9DHS - chains B and F of the 8 polymer chains in the assembly; structure by electron microscopy, 4.48 A resolution (low resolution: residue-level contacts below are approximate; hydrogen-bond / salt-bridge calls are withheld).

[Chain B]
Name: Isoform Flip of Glutamate receptor 2
Source organism: Rattus norvegicus
UniProt: P19491 (GRIA2_RAT), isoform P19491-2; residues 391-820 here correspond to UniProt positions 412-841 (UniProt number = residue number + 21)
Sequence (430 residues; each row starts with the number of its first residue):
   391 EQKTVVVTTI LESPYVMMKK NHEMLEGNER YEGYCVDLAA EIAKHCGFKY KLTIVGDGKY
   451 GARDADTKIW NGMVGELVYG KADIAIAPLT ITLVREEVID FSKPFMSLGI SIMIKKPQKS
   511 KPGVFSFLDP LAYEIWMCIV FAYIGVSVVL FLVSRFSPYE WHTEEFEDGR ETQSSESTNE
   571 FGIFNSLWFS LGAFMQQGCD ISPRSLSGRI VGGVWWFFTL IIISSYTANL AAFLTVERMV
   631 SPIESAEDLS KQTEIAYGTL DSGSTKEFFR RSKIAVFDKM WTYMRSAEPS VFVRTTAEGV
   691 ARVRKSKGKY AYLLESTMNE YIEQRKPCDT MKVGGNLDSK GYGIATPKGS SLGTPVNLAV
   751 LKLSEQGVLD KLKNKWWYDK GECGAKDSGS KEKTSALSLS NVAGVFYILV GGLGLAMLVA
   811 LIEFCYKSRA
Not modelled in the structure: 550-564, 820
Construct notes: conflict Gln392 (Asn413 in P19491)
Swiss-Prot annotation at these positions:
  - binding site (L-glutamate): Pro478, Thr480, Arg485, Ser654, Thr655, Glu705
  - site: Arg453 (Interaction with the cone snail toxin Con-ikot-ikot), Ile633 (Crucial to convey clamshell closure to channel opening), Arg660 (Interaction with the cone snail toxin Con-ikot-ikot), Lys752 (Interaction with the cone snail toxin Con-ikot-ikot)
  - modified residue (Phosphoserine): Ser662, Ser696
  - lipidation (S-palmitoyl cysteine): Cys589, Cys815
Cystine bridges: Cys718-Cys773
Ligand contacts: glutamic acid (GLU): Tyr450, Leu479, Thr480, Arg485, Gly653, Ser654, Thr655, Glu705

[Chain F]
Name: Voltage-dependent calcium channel gamma-2 subunit
Source organism: Mus musculus
UniProt: O88602 (CCG2_MOUSE); residues 5-207 here correspond to UniProt positions 6-208 (UniProt number = residue number + 1)
Sequence (205 residues; row label = number of the first residue in the row):
     5 RGVQMLLTTV GAFAAFSLMT IAVGTDYWLY SRGVCKTKSV SENETSKKNE EVMTHSGLWR
    65 TCCLEGNFKG LCKQIDHFPE DADYEADTAE YFLRAVRASS IFPILSVILL FMGGLCIAAS
   125 EFYKTRHNII LSAGIFFVSA GLSNIIGIIV YISANAGDPS KSDSKKNSYS YGWSFYFGAL
   185 SFIIAEMVGV LAVHMFIDRH KQLTG
Not modelled in the structure: 41-54, 83-92, 162-170
Construct notes: expression tag (208-209)
Swiss-Prot annotation at these positions:
  - glycosylation: Asn47 (N-linked (GlcNAc...) asparagine)
Cystine bridges: Cys39-Cys67, Cys66-Cys76

[Interface between chain B and chain F]
Contacting residue pairs (9):
  Glu524(B) - Tyr173(F)
  Glu524(B) - Tyr175(F)
  Phe531(B) - Phe186(F)
  Gly535(B) - Glu190(F)
  Phe541(B) - Val194(F)
  Phe546(B) - Leu135(F)
  Glu566(B) - Ile201(F)
  Glu566(B) - Lys205(F)
  Ile573(B) - Val194(F)
Other interface residues (no listed pair), chain B (13 interface residues in all): Met527, Ile534, Val538, Val539, Leu542, Arg545
Other interface residues (no listed pair), chain F (12 interface residues in all): Val142, Ile149, Phe179, Ala183

[Overview]
13 residues of chain B and 12 residues of chain F are in contact. Bound to chain B: glutamic acid. From
UniProt: 6 L-glutamate-binding residues on chain B.
Chain B is Isoform Flip of Glutamate receptor 2 (Rattus norvegicus) and chain F is Voltage-dependent calcium
channel gamma-2 subunit (Mus musculus); the structure, Desensitized state 1 of the GluA2-gamma2 complex, was
determined by electron microscopy (same publication as 9DHP, 9DHQ, 9DHR, 9DHT, 9MRK, 9MRL, 9MRM and 9MRN).
